Entry 7TNW (electron microscopy, 3.10 A resolution); this record covers chains A and B of the 3 polymer chains in the assembly.

Chain A (and B):
Name: Spike glycoprotein
From: Severe acute respiratory syndrome coronavirus 2
Notes: chain B of this document is another copy of the same molecule, construct and numbering; everything in this record applies to it too
Reference sequence: P0DTC2 (SPIKE_SARS2); aligned to UniProt positions 1-1273 over residues 1-1273
Amino-acid sequence (1270 residues; row label = number of the first residue in the row; note: 6 numbers in that range are skipped by the numbering (no residue carries them; nothing is unmodelled there); a row labelled like 214A-214C holds insertion residues (214A, then the next letters in order)):
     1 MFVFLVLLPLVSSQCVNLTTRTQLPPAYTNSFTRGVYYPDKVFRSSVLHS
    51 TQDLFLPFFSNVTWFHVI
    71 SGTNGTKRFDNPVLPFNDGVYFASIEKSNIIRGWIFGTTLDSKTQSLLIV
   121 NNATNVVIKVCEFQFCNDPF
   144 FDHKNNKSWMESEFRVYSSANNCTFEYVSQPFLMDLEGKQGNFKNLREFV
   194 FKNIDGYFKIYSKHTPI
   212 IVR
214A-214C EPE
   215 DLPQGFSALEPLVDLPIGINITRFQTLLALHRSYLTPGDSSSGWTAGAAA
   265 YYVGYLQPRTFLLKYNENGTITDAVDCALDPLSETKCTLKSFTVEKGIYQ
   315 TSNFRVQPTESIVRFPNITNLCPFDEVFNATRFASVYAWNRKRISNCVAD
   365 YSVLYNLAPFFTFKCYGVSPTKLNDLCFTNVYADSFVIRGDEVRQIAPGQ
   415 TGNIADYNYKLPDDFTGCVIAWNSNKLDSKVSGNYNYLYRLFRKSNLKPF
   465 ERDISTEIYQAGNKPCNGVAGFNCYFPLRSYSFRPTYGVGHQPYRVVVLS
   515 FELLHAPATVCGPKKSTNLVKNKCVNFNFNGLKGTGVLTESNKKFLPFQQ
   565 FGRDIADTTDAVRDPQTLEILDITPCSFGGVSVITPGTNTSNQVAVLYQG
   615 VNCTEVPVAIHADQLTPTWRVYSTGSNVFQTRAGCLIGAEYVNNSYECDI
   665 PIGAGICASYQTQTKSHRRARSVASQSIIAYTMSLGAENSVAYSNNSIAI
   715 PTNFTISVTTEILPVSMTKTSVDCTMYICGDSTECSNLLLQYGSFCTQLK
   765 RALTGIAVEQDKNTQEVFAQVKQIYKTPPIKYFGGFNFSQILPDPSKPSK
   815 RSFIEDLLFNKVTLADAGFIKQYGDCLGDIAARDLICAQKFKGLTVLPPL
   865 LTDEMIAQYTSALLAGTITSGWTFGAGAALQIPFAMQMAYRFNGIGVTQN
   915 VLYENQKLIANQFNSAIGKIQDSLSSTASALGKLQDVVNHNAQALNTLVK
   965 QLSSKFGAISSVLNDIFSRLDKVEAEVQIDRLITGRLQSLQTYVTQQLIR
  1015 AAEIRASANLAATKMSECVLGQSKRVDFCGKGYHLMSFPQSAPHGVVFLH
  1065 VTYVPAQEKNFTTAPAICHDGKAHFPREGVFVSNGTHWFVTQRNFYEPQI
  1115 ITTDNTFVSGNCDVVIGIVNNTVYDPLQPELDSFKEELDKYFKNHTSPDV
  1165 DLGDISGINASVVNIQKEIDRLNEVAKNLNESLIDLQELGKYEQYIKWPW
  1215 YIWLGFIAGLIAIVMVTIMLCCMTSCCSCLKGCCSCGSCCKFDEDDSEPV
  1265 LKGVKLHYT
Unresolved in the structure: 1-13, 71-76, 245-259, 681-686, 1163-1273
Construct notes: variant Val-67 (Ala in P0DTC2), Ile-95 (Thr in P0DTC2), Phe-144 (Tyr in P0DTC2), Asp-145 (Tyr in P0DTC2), Arg-214 (Asn211 in P0DTC2), Glu-214A (Leu212 in P0DTC2), Pro-214B (Val213 in P0DTC2), Glu-214C (Arg in P0DTC2), Asp-339 (Gly in P0DTC2), Leu-371 (Ser in P0DTC2), Pro-373 (Ser in P0DTC2), Phe-375 (Ser in P0DTC2), Asn-417 (Lys in P0DTC2), Lys-440 (Asn in P0DTC2), Ser-446 (Gly in P0DTC2), Asn-477 (Ser in P0DTC2), Lys-478 (Thr in P0DTC2), Ala-484 (Glu in P0DTC2), Arg-493 (Gln in P0DTC2), Ser-496 (Gly in P0DTC2), Arg-498 (Gln in P0DTC2), Tyr-501 (Asn in P0DTC2), His-505 (Tyr in P0DTC2), Lys-547 (Thr in P0DTC2), Gly-614 (Asp in P0DTC2), Tyr-655 (His in P0DTC2), Lys-679 (Asn in P0DTC2), His-681 (Pro in P0DTC2), Lys-764 (Asn in P0DTC2), Tyr-796 (Asp in P0DTC2), Lys-856 (Asn in P0DTC2), His-954 (Gln in P0DTC2), Lys-969 (Asn in P0DTC2), Phe-981 (Leu in P0DTC2); insertion (212-213)
Swiss-Prot annotation at these positions:
  - region: Asn-280 to Cys-301 (Putative superantigen), Arg-403 to Asp-405 (Integrin-binding motif), Asn-448 to Phe-456 (Immunodominant HLA epitope recognized by the CD8+), Ser-816 to Tyr-837 (Fusion peptide 1), Lys-835 to Phe-855 (Fusion peptide 2), Asp-1163 to Glu-1202 (Heptad repeat 2)
  - motif: Met-1237 to Cys-1241 (Binding to host endocytosis trafficking protein SNX27), Asp-1257 to Glu-1262 (Diacidic ER export motif (host COPII)), Ser-1261 to Gly-1267 (Binding to host plasma membrane localising/FERM domain proteins), Lys-1269 to Thr-1273 (KxHxx, ER retrieval signal (COPI))
  - site (Cleavage): Arg-685, Ser-686, Arg-815, Ser-816
  - lipidation (S-palmitoyl cysteine): Cys-1235, Cys-1236, Cys-1240, Cys-1241, Cys-1243, Cys-1247, Cys-1248, Cys-1250, Cys-1253, Cys-1254
  - glycosylation: Asn-17 (N-linked (GlcNAc...) (complex) asparagine), Asn-61 (N-linked (GlcNAc...) (hybrid) asparagine), Asn-74 (N-linked (GlcNAc...) (complex) asparagine), Asn-122 (N-linked (GlcNAc...) (hybrid) asparagine), Asn-149 (N-linked (GlcNAc...) (complex) asparagine), Asn-165 (N-linked (GlcNAc...) (complex) asparagine), Asn-234 (N-linked (GlcNAc...) (high mannose) asparagine), Asn-282 (N-linked (GlcNAc...) (complex) asparagine), Thr-323 (O-linked (GalNAc) threonine), Ser-325 (O-linked (HexNAc...) serine), Asn-331 (N-linked (GlcNAc...) (complex) asparagine), Asn-343 (N-linked (GlcNAc...) (complex) asparagine), Asn-603 (N-linked (GlcNAc...) (hybrid) asparagine), Asn-616 (N-linked (GlcNAc...) (complex) asparagine), Asn-657 (N-linked (GlcNAc...) (complex) asparagine), Thr-676 (O-linked (GlcNAc...) threonine), Thr-678 (O-linked (GlcNAc...) threonine), Asn-709 (N-linked (GlcNAc...) (high mannose) asparagine), Asn-717 (N-linked (GlcNAc...) (hybrid) asparagine), Asn-801 (N-linked (GlcNAc...) (hybrid) asparagine) and 6 more in UniProt
Disulfide bonds: Cys-15/Cys-136, Cys-131/Cys-166, Cys-291/Cys-301, Cys-336/Cys-361, Cys-379/Cys-432, Cys-391/Cys-525, Cys-480/Cys-488, Cys-538/Cys-590, Cys-617/Cys-649, Cys-662/Cys-671, Cys-738/Cys-760, Cys-743/Cys-749, Cys-840/Cys-851, Cys-1032/Cys-1043, Cys-1082/Cys-1126
Covalently attached groups: N-acetylglucosamine (NAG) linked to Asn-17, Asn-61, Asn-122, Asn-165, Asn-234, Asn-282, Asn-331, Asn-343, Asn-603, Asn-616, Asn-657, Asn-709, Asn-717, Asn-801, Asn-1074, Asn-1098, Asn-1134, Asn-1158
What the authors report for this chain:
  - conformationally variable residues (helix shift, loop rearrangement, order/disorder transition): Gln-173 to Lys-187, Ile-210 to Pro-217, His-245 to Ala-260, Tyr-365 to Leu-371, Arg-682 to Arg-685
  - contacts within the chain: Phe-643/Tyr-655 (pi stacking)
  - self-association interface (contacts with another copy of this molecule); pairs are residue here / residue on that copy: Asp-568/Lys-856 (salt bridge)
  - post-translational modification sites: Asn-343

How chain A and chain B interact:
Residue-residue contacts (195):
  Asn-317(A) / Asp-737(B)
  Arg-319(A) / Asp-737(B)  salt bridge
  Arg-355(A) / Tyr-200(B)  hydrogen bond
  Arg-355(A) / Pro-230(B)
  Gly-381(A) / Arg-983(B)  hydrogen bond (backbone-side chain)
  Val-382(A) / Arg-983(B)
  Ser-383(A) / Arg-983(B)  hydrogen bond (backbone-backbone)
  Ser-383(A) / Asp-985(B)
  Lys-386(A) / Phe-981(B)  hydrogen bond (side chain-backbone)
  Lys-386(A) / Ser-982(B)
  Lys-386(A) / Leu-984(B)  hydrogen bond (side chain-backbone)
  Leu-390(A) / Ser-982(B)
  Asn-394(A) / Tyr-200(B)
  Tyr-396(A) / Tyr-200(B)
  Tyr-396(A) / Pro-230(B)
  Thr-415(A) / Thr-385(B)
  Pro-463(A) / Asp-198(B)
  Pro-463(A) / Gly-199(B)
  Phe-464(A) / Asp-198(B)
  Phe-464(A) / Gly-199(B)
  Phe-464(A) / Gly-232(B)
  Glu-465(A) / Gly-232(B)
  Glu-465(A) / Asn-234(B)
  Arg-466(A) / Gln-115(B)
  Arg-466(A) / Ile-231(B)
  Arg-466(A) / Gly-232(B)  hydrogen bond (backbone-backbone)
  Ile-468(A) / Gln-115(B)
  Ile-468(A) / Glu-132(B)
  Ser-469(A) / Lys-113(B)
  Ser-469(A) / Thr-114(B)
  Glu-471(A) / Lys-113(B)  salt bridge
  Leu-517(A) / Arg-983(B)
  Leu-518(A) / Arg-983(B)
  Gly-545(A) / Ser-982(B)
  Leu-546(A) / Asp-979(B)
  Lys-547(A) / Asn-978(B)  hydrogen bond (backbone-side chain)
  Lys-547(A) / Ser-982(B)
  Thr-549(A) / Asp-745(B)  hydrogen bond (backbone-side chain)
  Asn-556(A) / Asp-843(B)  hydrogen bond
  Lys-557(A) / Phe-43(B)
  Lys-558(A) / Phe-43(B)
  Phe-559(A) / Phe-43(B)  hydrophobic
  Phe-562(A) / Tyr-38(B)  hydrophobic
  Phe-562(A) / Lys-41(B)
  Phe-562(A) / Glu-224(B)
  Phe-562(A) / Pro-225(B)  hydrophobic
  Gln-563(A) / Lys-41(B)
  Gln-563(A) / Val-42(B)  hydrogen bond (side chain-backbone)
  Gln-563(A) / Phe-43(B)
  Gln-564(A) / Lys-41(B)
  Phe-565(A) / Val-42(B)
  Phe-565(A) / Phe-43(B)  hydrogen bond (backbone-backbone)
  Gly-566(A) / Phe-43(B)
  Arg-567(A) / Phe-43(B)  hydrogen bond (backbone-backbone)
  Asp-568(A) / Lys-856(B)  salt bridge
  Ile-569(A) / Ser-967(B)
  Ala-570(A) / Lys-856(B)
  Ala-570(A) / Val-963(B)
  Asp-571(A) / Ser-967(B)
  Asp-571(A) / Ser-975(B)  hydrogen bond
  Asp-571(A) / Val-976(B)
  Thr-588(A) / Tyr-837(B)
  Thr-588(A) / Phe-855(B)
  Pro-589(A) / Tyr-837(B)  hydrogen bond (backbone-side chain)
  Pro-589(A) / Phe-855(B)  hydrophobic
  Ser-591(A) / Tyr-837(B)
  Phe-592(A) / Lys-854(B)
  Gly-614(A) / Ile-834(B)
  Gly-614(A) / Lys-835(B)
  Val-615(A) / Ile-834(B)
  Asn-616(A) / Ile-834(B)
  Asn-616(A) / Gln-836(B)
  Arg-646(A) / Gly-832(B)
  Arg-646(A) / Ile-834(B)
  Ala-647(A) / Ile-834(B)
  Ala-647(A) / Pro-862(B)  hydrophobic
  Gly-648(A) / Ile-834(B)
  Pro-665(A) / Leu-864(B)  hydrophobic
  Gly-667(A) / Leu-864(B)
  Ala-668(A) / Pro-863(B)  hydrogen bond (backbone-backbone)
  Ala-668(A) / Leu-864(B)
  Ala-668(A) / Thr-866(B)
  Gly-669(A) / Leu-864(B)  hydrogen bond (backbone-backbone)
  Gly-669(A) / Thr-866(B)
  Gly-669(A) / Met-869(B)
  Ile-670(A) / Leu-864(B)
  Cys-671(A) / Leu-864(B)  hydrophobic
  Met-697(A) / Leu-864(B)  hydrophobic
  Met-697(A) / Leu-865(B)  hydrophobic
  Leu-699(A) / Ile-788(B)  hydrophobic
  Leu-699(A) / Met-869(B)
  Leu-699(A) / Gln-872(B)
  Leu-699(A) / Tyr-873(B)  hydrogen bond (backbone-side chain)
  Gly-700(A) / Lys-786(B)
  Ala-701(A) / Lys-786(B)  hydrogen bond (backbone-backbone)
  Ala-701(A) / Gln-787(B)
  Ala-701(A) / Ile-788(B)  hydrogen bond (backbone-backbone)
  Glu-702(A) / Ile-788(B)
  Glu-702(A) / Lys-790(B)
  Asn-703(A) / Gln-787(B)  hydrogen bond
  Asn-703(A) / Ile-788(B)  hydrogen bond (backbone-backbone)
  Asn-703(A) / Tyr-789(B)
  Asn-703(A) / Lys-790(B)
  Val-705(A) / Tyr-789(B)  hydrophobic
  Val-705(A) / Lys-790(B)
  Val-705(A) / Thr-883(B)
  Ala-706(A) / Gln-895(B)
  Tyr-707(A) / Pro-792(B)  hydrophobic
  Tyr-707(A) / Tyr-796(B)  hydrogen bond (side chain-backbone)
  Tyr-707(A) / Phe-797(B)
  Tyr-707(A) / Thr-883(B)
  Tyr-707(A) / Ile-896(B)
  Tyr-707(A) / Pro-897(B)  hydrophobic
  Tyr-707(A) / Phe-898(B)
  Asn-709(A) / Pro-897(B)
  Asn-710(A) / Pro-897(B)
  Ser-711(A) / Gln-895(B)  hydrogen bond
  Ser-711(A) / Ile-896(B)
  Ser-711(A) / Pro-897(B)
  Ile-712(A) / Gln-895(B)
  Ile-712(A) / Ile-896(B)  hydrophobic
  Ala-713(A) / Leu-894(B)
  Ala-713(A) / Gln-895(B)  hydrogen bond (backbone-backbone)
  Pro-715(A) / Leu-894(B)
  Gln-957(A) / Arg-765(B)
  Thr-961(A) / Ser-758(B)
  Thr-961(A) / Gln-762(B)
  Thr-961(A) / Arg-765(B)
  Gln-965(A) / Ser-758(B)  hydrogen bond
  Gln-965(A) / Phe-759(B)
  Ser-968(A) / Gln-755(B)  hydrogen bond (side chain-backbone)
  Ser-968(A) / Tyr-756(B)
  Lys-969(A) / Gln-755(B)  hydrogen bond (backbone-backbone)
  Phe-970(A) / Gln-755(B)
  Phe-970(A) / Tyr-756(B)  hydrophobic
  Arg-995(A) / Asp-994(B)  salt bridge
  Gln-1002(A) / Phe-759(B)
  Gln-1002(A) / Gln-1002(B)
  Thr-1006(A) / Gln-762(B)
  Thr-1006(A) / Gln-1005(B)
  Thr-1009(A) / Thr-1009(B)
  Gln-1010(A) / Leu-1012(B)
  Ile-1013(A) / Ile-1013(B)  hydrophobic
  Glu-1017(A) / Ala-1016(B)
  Glu-1017(A) / Arg-1019(B)  salt bridge
  Arg-1039(A) / Thr-1027(B)
  Arg-1039(A) / Glu-1031(B)  salt bridge
  Arg-1039(A) / Arg-1039(B)
  Val-1040(A) / Ser-1030(B)
  Val-1040(A) / Glu-1031(B)
  Val-1040(A) / Leu-1034(B)
  Val-1040(A) / Gly-1035(B)
  Asp-1041(A) / Gly-889(B)
  Asp-1041(A) / Leu-1034(B)
  Lys-1045(A) / Gln-784(B)  hydrogen bond (side chain-backbone)
  Lys-1045(A) / Gly-889(B)
  Gly-1046(A) / Ala-890(B)
  Tyr-1047(A) / Trp-886(B)
  Tyr-1047(A) / Ala-890(B)  hydrophobic
  Val-1068(A) / Ala-890(B)
  Glu-1072(A) / Leu-894(B)
  Asn-1074(A) / Gln-895(B)  hydrogen bond
  Thr-1077(A) / Pro-897(B)
  Thr-1077(A) / Met-900(B)
  Ala-1078(A) / Met-900(B)
  Pro-1079(A) / Tyr-917(B)  hydrophobic
  Phe-1089(A) / Asn-914(B)
  Phe-1089(A) / Tyr-917(B)  hydrophobic
  Pro-1090(A) / Gln-913(B)  hydrogen bond (backbone-side chain)
  Val-1094(A) / Met-900(B)  hydrophobic
  Val-1094(A) / Tyr-904(B)
  Arg-1107(A) / Tyr-904(B)
  Arg-1107(A) / Asn-907(B)
  Phe-1121(A) / Thr-912(B)
  Phe-1121(A) / Asn-914(B)
  Ser-1123(A) / Asn-914(B)  hydrogen bond
  Ser-1123(A) / Glu-918(B)  hydrogen bond
  Ser-1123(A) / Glu-1111(B)  hydrogen bond
  Val-1128(A) / Glu-918(B)
  Leu-1145(A) / Glu-1144(B)
  Leu-1145(A) / Phe-1148(B)  hydrophobic
  Phe-1148(A) / Phe-1148(B)  hydrophobic
  Lys-1149(A) / Phe-1148(B)
  Lys-1149(A) / Glu-1151(B)
  Lys-1149(A) / Tyr-1155(B)
  Leu-1152(A) / Phe-1148(B)  hydrophobic
  Leu-1152(A) / Leu-1152(B)  hydrophobic
  Leu-1152(A) / Tyr-1155(B)  hydrophobic
  Asp-1153(A) / Tyr-1155(B)
  Phe-1156(A) / Leu-1152(B)
  Phe-1156(A) / Tyr-1155(B)  hydrophobic
  Phe-1156(A) / Phe-1156(B)  hydrophobic
  Phe-1156(A) / His-1159(B)
  His-1159(A) / His-1159(B)
  Thr-1160(A) / His-1159(B)
Interface residues without a listed pair, chain A (130 interface residues in all): Gln-314, His-519, Ala-520, Gly-548, Leu-560, Thr-572, Cys-590, Gln-613, Gln-644, Thr-645, Cys-662, Ile-666, Ser-704, Ser-708, Gly-971, Phe-1042, Pro-1069, Arg-1091, Val-1129, Ile-1130, Leu-1141
Interface residues without a listed pair, chain B (122 interface residues in all): Arg-44, Val-47, Asn-165, Thr-167, Asn-282, Met-740, Lys-764, Ala-766, Val-785, Leu-849, Gly-857, Leu-861, Ile-882, Gly-891, Ala-893, Gln-920, Lys-921, Leu-966, Glu-990, Leu-1141

In short:
130 residues of chain A and 122 residues of chain B are in contact; the contacts include 33 hydrogen bonds and
6 salt bridges. Among the polar pairs are Arg-319(A)/Asp-737(B), Glu-471(A)/Lys-113(B) and
Asp-568(A)/Lys-856(B). The paper reports a modification site at Asn-343(A); conformational variability at
Gln-173(A), Ile-210(A) and His-245(A) among others.
Chain A and chain B are both Spike glycoprotein (Severe acute respiratory syndrome coronavirus 2); the
structure, Structural and functional impact by SARS-CoV-2 Omicron spike mutations, was determined by electron
microscopy (same publication as 7TO4).
